9ECZ - chains A and H of the 3 polymer chains in the assembly; structure by electron microscopy, 3.89 A resolution.

# Chain A
Protein: Spike glycoprotein
From: Severe acute respiratory syndrome coronavirus 2
UniProt: P0DTC2 (SPIKE_SARS2); residue numbers follow UniProt; this construct covers 1-1208
Amino-acid sequence (1288 residues; each row starts with the number of its first residue):
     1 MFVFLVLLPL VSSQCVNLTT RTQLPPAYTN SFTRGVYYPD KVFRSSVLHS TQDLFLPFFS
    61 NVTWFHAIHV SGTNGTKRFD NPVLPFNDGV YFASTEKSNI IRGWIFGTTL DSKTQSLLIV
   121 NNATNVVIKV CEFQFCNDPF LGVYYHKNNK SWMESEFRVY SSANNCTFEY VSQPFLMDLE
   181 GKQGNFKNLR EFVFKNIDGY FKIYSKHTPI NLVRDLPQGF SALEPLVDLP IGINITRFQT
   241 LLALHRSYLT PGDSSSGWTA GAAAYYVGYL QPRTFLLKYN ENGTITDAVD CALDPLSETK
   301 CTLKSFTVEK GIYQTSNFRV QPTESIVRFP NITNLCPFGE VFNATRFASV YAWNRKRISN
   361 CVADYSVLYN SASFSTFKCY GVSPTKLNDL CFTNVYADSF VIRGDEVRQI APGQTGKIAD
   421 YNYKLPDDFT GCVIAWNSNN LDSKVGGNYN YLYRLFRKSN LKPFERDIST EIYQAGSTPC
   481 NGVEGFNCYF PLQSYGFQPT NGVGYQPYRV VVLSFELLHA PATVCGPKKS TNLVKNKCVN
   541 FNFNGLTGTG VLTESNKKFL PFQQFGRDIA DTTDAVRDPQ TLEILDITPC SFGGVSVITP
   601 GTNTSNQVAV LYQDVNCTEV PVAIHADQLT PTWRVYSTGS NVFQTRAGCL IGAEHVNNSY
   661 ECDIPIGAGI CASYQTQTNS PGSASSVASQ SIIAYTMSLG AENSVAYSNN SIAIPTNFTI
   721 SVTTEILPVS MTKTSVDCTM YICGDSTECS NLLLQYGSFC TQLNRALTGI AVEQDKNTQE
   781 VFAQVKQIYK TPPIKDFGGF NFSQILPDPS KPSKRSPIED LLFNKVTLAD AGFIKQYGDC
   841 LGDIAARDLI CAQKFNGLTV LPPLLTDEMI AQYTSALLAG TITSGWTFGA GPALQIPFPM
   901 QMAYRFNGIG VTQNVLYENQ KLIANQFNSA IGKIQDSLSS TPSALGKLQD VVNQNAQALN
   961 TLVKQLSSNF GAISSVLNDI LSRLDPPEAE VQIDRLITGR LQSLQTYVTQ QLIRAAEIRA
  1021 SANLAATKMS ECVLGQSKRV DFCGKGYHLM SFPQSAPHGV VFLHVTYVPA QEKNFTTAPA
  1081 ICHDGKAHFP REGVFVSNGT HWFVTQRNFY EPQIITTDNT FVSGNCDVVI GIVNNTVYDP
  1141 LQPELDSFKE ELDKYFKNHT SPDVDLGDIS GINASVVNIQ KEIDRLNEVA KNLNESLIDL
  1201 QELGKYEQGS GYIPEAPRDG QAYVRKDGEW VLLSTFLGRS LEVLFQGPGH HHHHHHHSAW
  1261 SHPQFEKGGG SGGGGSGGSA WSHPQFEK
Unresolved in the structure: 1-13, 46-50, 252-255, 275-1288
Construct notes: engineered mutation Gly682 (Arg in P0DTC2), Ser683 (Arg in P0DTC2), Ser685 (Arg in P0DTC2), Pro817 (Phe in P0DTC2), Pro892 (Ala in P0DTC2), Pro899 (Ala in P0DTC2), Pro942 (Ala in P0DTC2), Pro986 (Lys in P0DTC2), Pro987 (Val in P0DTC2); expression tag (1209-1288)
Cystine bridges: Cys15-Cys136, Cys131-Cys166
Covalently attached groups: N-acetylglucosamine (NAG) linked to Asn17, Asn61, Asn122, Asn149, Asn165, Asn234

# Chain H
Protein: WRAIR-2008 antibody Fab heavy chain
From: Homo sapiens
Notes: antibody fragment or engineered binder
Amino-acid sequence (233 residues; row label = number of the first residue in the row):
     1 QVRVVQSGAE VKNPGASVKV SCKVSGYTLT ELSIHWVRQA PGNGLEWMGG FDPEDGETIY
    61 AQKFQGRVTM TEDTSTDTAY MELSSLRSDD TAVYYCATAG AITGTPRNFY YYYGMDVWGQ
   121 GTTVTVSSAS TKGPSVFPLA PSSKSTSGGT AALGCLVKDY FPEPVTVSWN SGALTSGVHT
   181 FPAVLQSSGL YSLSSVVTVP SSSLGTQTYI CNVNHKPSNT KVDKKVEPKS CDK
Unresolved in the structure: 128-233
Cystine bridges: Cys22-Cys96

# Chain A / chain H interface
Contacting residue pairs - 24 pairs, chain A then chain H:
  Val143(A) with Thr105(H)
  Tyr144(A) with Thr30(H)
  Tyr145(A) with Thr30(H); Tyr110(H)
  His146(A) with Thr30(H)
  Lys147(A) with Leu29(H), hydrogen bond (side chain-backbone); Thr30(H), hydrogen bond (backbone-backbone); Leu32(H), hydrogen bond (side chain-backbone); Glu72(H), salt bridge
  Lys150(A) with Glu54(H), hydrogen bond (side chain-backbone)
  Trp152(A) with Thr103(H); Gly104(H); Thr105(H); Arg107(H)
  His245(A) with Thr105(H)
  Arg246(A) with Glu31(H), salt bridge
  Tyr248(A) with Tyr27(H), hydrophobic; Glu31(H), hydrogen bond; Ala101(H); Ile102(H)
  Leu249(A) with Tyr27(H)
  Thr250(A) with Ile102(H); Tyr113(H)
  Pro251(A) with Tyr113(H)
Interface residues without a listed pair, chain H (22 interface residues in all): Gln1, Thr28, Ser33, Phe51, Pro53, Asp55, Gly56
Interface features reported in the paper:
  - epitope / paratope residues, chain A: Leu141(A), Tyr145(A), Lys147(A), Lys150(A), Trp152(A), Arg246(A), Tyr248(A)
  - epitope / paratope residues, chain H: Thr30(H), Glu31(H)

# Overview
Chain A and chain H form an interface of 13 and 22 residues respectively, with 5 hydrogen bonds and 2 salt
bridges. Polar pairs include Lys147(A)-Glu72(H), Arg246(A)-Glu31(H) and Lys147(A)-Leu29(H). Covalently linked
N-acetylglucosamine: at Asn17(A), Asn61(A), Asn122(A), Asn149(A), Asn165(A) and Asn234(A). The paper reports
epitope/paratope residues Leu141(A), Tyr145(A) and Thr30(H) among others.
Chain A is Spike glycoprotein (Severe acute respiratory syndrome coronavirus 2) and chain H is WRAIR-2008
antibody Fab heavy chain (Homo sapiens); the structure, Cryo-EM structure of SARS-CoV-2 spike protein in
complex with human neutralizing antibody WRAIR-2008 (focused refinement of ..., was determined by electron
microscopy (same publication as 9ECX and 9MI3).
